PDB entry 1JJU | X-ray diffraction, 2.05 A resolution | chains B and C of the 3 polymer chains in the assembly

# Chain B
Protein: Quinohemoprotein amine dehydrogenase
Organism: Paracoccus denitrificans
UniProtKB: Q8VUS7 (Q8VUS7_PARDE); residues 1-337 here correspond to UniProt positions 22-358 (UniProt number = residue number + 21)
Chain sequence (337 residues; numbered 1 to 337; the number before each row is that of its first residue):
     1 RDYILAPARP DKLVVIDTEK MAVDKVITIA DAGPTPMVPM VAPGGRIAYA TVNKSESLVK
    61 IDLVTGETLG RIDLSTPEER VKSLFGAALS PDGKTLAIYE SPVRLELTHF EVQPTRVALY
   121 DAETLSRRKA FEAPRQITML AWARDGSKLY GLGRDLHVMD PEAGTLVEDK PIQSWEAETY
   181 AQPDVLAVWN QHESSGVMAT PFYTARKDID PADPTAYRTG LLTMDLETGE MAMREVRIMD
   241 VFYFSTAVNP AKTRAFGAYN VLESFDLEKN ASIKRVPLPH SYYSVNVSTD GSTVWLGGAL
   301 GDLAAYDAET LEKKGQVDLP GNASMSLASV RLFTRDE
Ligand contacts:
  - heme (HEM): Glu-106, Leu-107, Thr-108, His-109, Phe-110
  - tertiary-butyl alcohol (TBU), molecule 1: Glu-132, Ala-133, Pro-134, Leu-166
  - tertiary-butyl alcohol (TBU), molecule 2: Leu-186, Trp-189, Phe-244, Tyr-283, Leu-327
What the authors report for this chain:
  - binding site for Na+: Tyr-259

# Chain C
Protein: Quinohemoprotein amine dehydrogenase
Organism: Paracoccus denitrificans
UniProtKB: Q8VUS8 (QADG_PARDE); residues 1-79 here = UniProt positions 1-79
Chain sequence (79 residues; each row starts with the number of its first residue):
     1 MNALVGCTTS FDPGWEVDAF GAVSNLCQPM EADLYGCADP CWWPAQVADT LNTYPNWSAG
    61 ADDVMQDWRK LQSVFPETK
Modified residues: Trp-43 (2-amino-3-(6,7-dioxo-6,7-dihydro-1H-indol-3-yl)-propionic acid; TRQ)
Covalently attached groups: covalent link Cys-7/Glu-16; covalent link Cys-27/Asp-33, Cys-41/Asp-49; covalent link Cys-37/Trp-43
Bound ions: Na+: Asp-33, Trp-43 (together with tertiary-butyl alcohol)
Ligand contacts: tertiary-butyl alcohol (TBU): Asp-12, Asp-33, Gly-36, Cys-37, Pro-40, Trp-42, Trp-43
UniProt features mapped onto this chain:
  - active site: Asp-33 (Proton acceptor)
  - modified residue: Trp-43 (Tryptophylquinone)
  - cross-link: Cys-7 to Glu-16 (4-cysteinyl-glutamic acid (Cys-Glu)), Cys-27 to Asp-33 (3-cysteinyl-aspartic acid (Cys-Asp)), Cys-37 to Trp-43 (4'-cysteinyl-tryptophylquinone (Cys-Trp)), Cys-41 to Asp-49 (3-cysteinyl-aspartic acid (Cys-Asp))
What the authors report for this chain:
  - contacts within the chain: Cys-7/Glu-16 (covalent link), Ser-10/Trp-43 (backbone contact), Asp-12/Trp-43 (backbone contact), Cys-27/Asp-33, Cys-37/Trp-43, Cys-41/Asp-49 (covalent link)
  - post-translational modification sites: Cys-7, Glu-16, Cys-27, Asp-33, Cys-37, Cys-41, Asp-49
  - catalytic residues: Asp-33 (proposed by the authors, not directly observed)
  - Na+ coordination: Asp-33
  - binding site for tertiary-butyl alcohol: Asp-12
  - binding site for Na+: Cys-27
  - Na+ coordination through a water molecule: Cys-27

# Interface between chain B and chain C
Pairs across the interface - 46 pairs, chain B then chain C:
  Arg-9(B) with Tyr-35(C); Asp-39(C), salt bridge; Ser-58(C), hydrogen bond; Asp-62(C)
  Pro-10(B) with Asp-62(C)
  Pro-34(B) with Thr-50(C); Pro-55(C)
  Thr-35(B) with Asp-39(C)
  Lys-54(B) with Thr-50(C); Leu-51(C)
  Arg-80(B) with Asn-52(C)
  Lys-82(B) with Leu-51(C), hydrogen bond (side chain-backbone); Asn-52(C), hydrogen bond
  Phe-85(B) with Pro-40(C), hydrophobic
  Leu-186(B) with Asp-12(C)
  Phe-242(B) with Asn-25(C)
  Phe-244(B) with Asp-12(C); Pro-13(C)
  Tyr-259(B) with Pro-13(C); Asn-25(C), hydrogen bond (side chain-backbone); Leu-26(C), hydrogen bond (side chain-backbone); Cys-27(C), hydrogen bond (side chain-backbone)
  Asn-260(B) with Leu-26(C); Gln-28(C)
  His-280(B) with Gln-28(C)
  Ser-281(B) with Cys-27(C); Gln-28(C), hydrogen bond (side chain-backbone)
  Tyr-283(B) with Ala-32(C); Asp-33(C), hydrogen bond; Gly-36(C)
  Ala-299(B) with Ala-32(C)
  Leu-300(B) with Glu-31(C); Ala-32(C), hydrophobic
  Gly-321(B) with Asp-63(C)
  Asn-322(B) with Asp-62(C); Asp-63(C), hydrogen bond
  Ala-323(B) with Asp-62(C)
  Ser-324(B) with Tyr-35(C); Asp-62(C), hydrogen bond (backbone-backbone); Val-64(C)
  Ser-326(B) with Tyr-35(C), hydrogen bond (side chain-backbone); Gly-36(C); Asp-39(C), hydrogen bond
  Leu-327(B) with Gly-36(C); Asp-39(C); Pro-40(C), hydrophobic
Interface residues without a listed pair, chain B (27 interface residues in all): Ser-55, Glu-56, Leu-84
Interface residues without a listed pair, chain C (25 interface residues in all): Ser-24, Pro-29, Trp-42, Met-65

# Overview
The interface between chain B and chain C involves 27 residues on one side and 25 on the other; the contacts
include 12 hydrogen bonds and 1 salt bridge. Polar contacts include Arg-9(B)/Asp-39(C), Arg-9(B)/Ser-58(C) and
Lys-82(B)/Leu-51(C). From the paper: the catalytic residue Asp-33(C); a binding site for Na+ at Tyr-259(B) and
Cys-27(C).
Chain B is Quinohemoprotein amine dehydrogenase and chain C is Quinohemoprotein amine dehydrogenase, both from
Paracoccus denitrificans; the structure, Structure of a Quinohemoprotein Amine Dehydrogenase with a Unique
Redox Cofactor and Highly Unusual Crosslinking, was determined by X-ray diffraction.
